6HBH - chains A and B of the 3 polymer chains in the assembly; structure by electron microscopy, 3.36 A resolution.

== Chain A ==
Protein: Echovirus 18 capsid protein 1
From: Echovirus E18
UniProt: Q8V635 (Q8V635_9ENTO); residues 1-287 here correspond to UniProt positions 569-855 (UniProt number = residue number + 568)
Amino-acid sequence (287 residues; each row starts with the number of its first residue):
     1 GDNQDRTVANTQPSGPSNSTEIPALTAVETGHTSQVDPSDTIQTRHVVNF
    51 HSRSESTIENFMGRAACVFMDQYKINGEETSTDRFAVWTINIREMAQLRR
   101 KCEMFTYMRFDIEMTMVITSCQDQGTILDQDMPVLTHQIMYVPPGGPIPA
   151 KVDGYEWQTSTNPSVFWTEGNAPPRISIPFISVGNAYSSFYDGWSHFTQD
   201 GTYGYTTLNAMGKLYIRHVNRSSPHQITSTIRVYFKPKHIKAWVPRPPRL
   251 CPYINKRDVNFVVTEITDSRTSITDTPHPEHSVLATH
Disordered / not traced: 1-42, 123-131, 276-287

== Chain B ==
Protein: Echovirus 18 capsid protein 2
From: Echovirus E18
UniProt: Q8V635 (Q8V635_9ENTO); residues 1-260 here correspond to UniProt positions 70-329 (UniProt number = residue number + 69)
Amino-acid sequence (260 residues; each row starts with the number of its first residue):
     1 SPSAEECGYSDRVRSMTLGNSTITTQESANVVVGYGEWPSYLSDREATAE
    51 DQPTQPDVATCRFYTLESVQWEKTSPGWWWKFPEALKNMGLFGQNMHYHY
   101 LGRAGYTIHVQCNASKFHQGCLLVVCVPEAEMGCADTDTTFPATELTTED
   151 TPHVFTSDSITGKKVQAAVCNAGMGVGVGNLTIFPHQWINLRTNNSATIV
   201 IPYINSVPMDNMFRHYNFTLMIIPFAPLNFTDGATAYVPITVTIAPMYAE
   251 YNGLRLASTQ
Disordered / not traced: 1-12, 27-29, 44-47, 258-260

== Interface between chain A and chain B ==
Pairs across the interface (75; chain A residue first):
  R93(A) with E131(B), salt bridge
  T106(A) with E129(B)
  Y107(A) with E129(B), hydrogen bond; I204(B), hydrophobic; N205(B); S206(B)
  G184(A) with S206(B)
  N185(A) with S206(B), hydrogen bond (backbone-backbone); P208(B)
  A186(A) with S206(B)
  F190(A) with E129(B); E131(B)
  Y191(A) with E129(B); E131(B); R214(B), hydrogen bond; H215(B)
  D192(A) with E129(B); A130(B); E131(B); H215(B); Y216(B), hydrogen bond (backbone-backbone)
  G193(A) with R214(B)
  W194(A) with F141(B), hydrophobic; A143(B), hydrophobic; L146(B), hydrophobic; R214(B), hydrogen bond (backbone-backbone); Y216(B), hydrogen bond
  S195(A) with R214(B)
  F197(A) with R214(B)
  Q199(A) with A143(B)
  Y203(A) with A130(B); E131(B); M132(B); F141(B), hydrophobic; L146(B), hydrophobic
  G204(A) with E131(B)
  L208(A) with S206(B)
  V244(A) with Y35(B); P128(B), hydrophobic; I204(B), hydrophobic
  P245(A) with F184(B)
  R246(A) with P128(B), hydrogen bond (side chain-backbone); E129(B), hydrogen bond (side chain-backbone)
  P247(A) with V176(B); N180(B); I183(B); F184(B)
  P248(A) with V176(B)
  R249(A) with M174(B), hydrogen bond (side chain-backbone)
  L250(A) with N171(B); G175(B), hydrogen bond (backbone-backbone); V176(B); G177(B)
  C251(A) with N171(B), hydrogen bond; G175(B), hydrogen bond (backbone-backbone)
  I254(A) with T137(B)
  V259(A) with E131(B); M132(B); G133(B); M174(B)
  N260(A) with G133(B); C134(B), hydrogen bond (side chain-backbone); T137(B); T139(B)
  F261(A) with Q166(B); N171(B); G173(B); M174(B); G175(B)
  V263(A) with S159(B); Q166(B); N171(B)
  T264(A) with C170(B); N171(B), hydrogen bond (backbone-side chain)
  I266(A) with C170(B)
Also at the interface, not in a pair above, chain A (34 interface residues in all): H196, N255
Also at the interface, not in a pair above, chain B (38 interface residues in all): K81, A168, V178, L181, V207, D210

== Overview ==
34 residues of chain A face 38 of chain B across their interface, with 14 hydrogen bonds and 1 salt bridge.
Polar contacts include R93(A)-E131(B), Y107(A)-E129(B) and Y191(A)-R214(B).
Here chain A is Echovirus 18 capsid protein 1 and chain B is Echovirus 18 capsid protein 2, both from
Echovirus E18. Entry 6HBH (Echovirus 18 A-particle) was determined by electron microscopy (same publication as
6HBG, 6HBJ, 6HBK, 6HBL and 6HHT).
